Entry 8OTV (X-ray diffraction, 1.82 A resolution); this record covers chains A and B.

# Chain A (and B)
Protein: Uridine diphosphate glucose pyrophosphatase NUDT14
From: Homo sapiens
Notes: EC 3.6.1.45; chain B of this document is another copy of the same molecule, construct and numbering; everything in this record applies to it too
UniProt: O95848 (NUD14_HUMAN); residues 1-222 here = UniProt positions 1-222
Amino-acid sequence (223 residues; row label = number of the first residue in the row; numbering starts at 0):
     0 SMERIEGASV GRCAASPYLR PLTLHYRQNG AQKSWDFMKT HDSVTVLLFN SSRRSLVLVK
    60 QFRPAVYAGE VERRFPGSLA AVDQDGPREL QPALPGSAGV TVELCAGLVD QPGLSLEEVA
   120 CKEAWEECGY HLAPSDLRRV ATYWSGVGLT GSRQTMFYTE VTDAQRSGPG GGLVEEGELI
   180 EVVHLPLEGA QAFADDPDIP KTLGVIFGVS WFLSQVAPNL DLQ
Not modelled in the structure: 83-85, 173-177, 220-222 (chain B: 0, 169-177, 221-222)
Construct notes: expression tag (0)
Residues lining bound ligands:
  - W0O (1-(1-methylpiperidin-4-yl)-3-(4-phenoxyphenyl)pyrazolo[3,4-d]pyrimidin-4-amine), molecule 1: Tyr-17, Arg-62, Ala-105, Gly-106, Leu-107
  - W0O, molecule 2: Ser-33, Trp-34, Asp-35, Val-146, Gly-147, Leu-148
Curated features (UniProtKB/Swiss-Prot):
  - motif: Pro-111 to Tyr-129 (Nudix box)
Reported in the primary citation:
  - binding site for W0O: Tyr-17, Trp-34, Asp-35, Leu-107

# Chain A / chain B interface
Pairs across the interface - 133 pairs, chain A then chain B:
  Ser-0(A) with Asn-28(B), hydrogen bond
  Met-1(A) with Gln-27(B), hydrogen bond (backbone-side chain)
  Arg-3(A) with Arg-26(B); Gln-27(B)
  Ile-4(A) with Tyr-25(B), hydrophobic; Arg-26(B); Gln-27(B)
  Glu-5(A) with Tyr-25(B); Arg-26(B), hydrogen bond (backbone-backbone)
  Gly-6(A) with His-24(B); Arg-26(B)
  Ala-7(A) with His-24(B)
  Ser-8(A) with Thr-22(B); Leu-23(B); His-24(B), hydrogen bond (backbone-backbone)
  Val-9(A) with Thr-22(B)
  Gly-10(A) with Leu-21(B); Thr-22(B), hydrogen bond (backbone-backbone)
  Arg-11(A) with Pro-20(B)
  Cys-12(A) with Pro-20(B), hydrogen bond (backbone-backbone); Leu-21(B); Thr-22(B), hydrogen bond; Asp-35(B)
  Ser-15(A) with Asp-35(B), hydrogen bond
  Tyr-17(A) with Leu-148(B)
  Leu-18(A) with Asp-35(B); Phe-36(B); Leu-148(B), hydrophobic
  Pro-20(A) with Cys-12(B); Met-37(B), hydrophobic
  Leu-21(A) with Gly-10(B); Cys-12(B); Leu-78(B)
  Thr-22(A) with Ser-8(B); Val-9(B); Gly-10(B), hydrogen bond (backbone-backbone); Cys-12(B)
  Leu-23(A) with Ser-8(B); Pro-63(B), hydrophobic; Tyr-66(B), hydrophobic
  His-24(A) with Gly-6(B); Ala-7(B); Ser-8(B), hydrogen bond (backbone-backbone); Pro-86(B)
  Tyr-25(A) with Glu-5(B); Phe-61(B), hydrophobic; Pro-63(B)
  Arg-26(A) with Arg-3(B); Ile-4(B); Glu-5(B), hydrogen bond (backbone-backbone)
  Gln-27(A) with Met-1(B), hydrogen bond (side chain-backbone); Arg-3(B); Ile-4(B); Phe-61(B)
  Asn-28(A) with Met-1(B), hydrogen bond (side chain-backbone); Glu-2(B); Arg-3(B), hydrogen bond (backbone-backbone)
  Trp-34(A) with Arg-62(B); Pro-63(B), hydrophobic
  Asp-35(A) with Cys-12(B); Ser-15(B), hydrogen bond; Tyr-17(B)
  Phe-36(A) with Leu-18(B); Ala-64(B), hydrophobic; Ala-67(B), hydrophobic
  Met-37(A) with Leu-18(B), hydrophobic; Met-37(B), hydrophobic
  Lys-38(A) with Leu-78(B), hydrogen bond (side chain-backbone)
  Asp-41(A) with Arg-72(B), salt bridge
  Phe-61(A) with Tyr-25(B), hydrophobic; Gln-27(B)
  Arg-62(A) with Trp-34(B); Val-146(B)
  Pro-63(A) with Leu-23(B), hydrophobic; Tyr-25(B); Trp-34(B), hydrophobic
  Ala-64(A) with Phe-36(B), hydrophobic; Thr-149(B); Gly-150(B)
  Val-65(A) with Trp-143(B)
  Tyr-66(A) with Leu-23(B), hydrophobic
  Ala-67(A) with Phe-36(B), hydrophobic
  Glu-69(A) with Trp-143(B)
  Arg-72(A) with Asp-41(B), salt bridge; Trp-143(B); Arg-152(B)
  Leu-78(A) with Arg-19(B), hydrogen bond (backbone-side chain)
  Ala-80(A) with Arg-19(B)
  Val-81(A) with Arg-19(B); Leu-21(B), hydrophobic
  Glu-102(A) with Val-146(B)
  Ala-140(A) with Ile-205(B), hydrophobic
  Thr-141(A) with Ile-205(B)
  Tyr-142(A) with Lys-200(B); Thr-201(B); Leu-202(B), hydrophobic; Ile-205(B), hydrophobic
  Trp-143(A) with Val-65(B); Glu-69(B); Pro-199(B); Lys-200(B), hydrogen bond (backbone-backbone); Thr-201(B)
  Val-146(A) with Arg-62(B); Ala-64(B); Val-65(B), hydrophobic; Glu-102(B); Thr-201(B)
  Leu-148(A) with Leu-18(B), hydrophobic; Thr-39(B); Ala-64(B)
  Thr-149(A) with Ala-64(B)
  Gly-150(A) with Ala-64(B); Val-65(B); Gly-68(B)
  Arg-152(A) with Arg-72(B)
  Pro-199(A) with Trp-143(B)
  Lys-200(A) with Tyr-142(B); Trp-143(B), hydrogen bond (backbone-backbone)
  Thr-201(A) with Tyr-142(B); Trp-143(B); Val-146(B)
  Leu-202(A) with Tyr-142(B), hydrophobic; Leu-202(B), hydrophobic; Gly-203(B); Phe-206(B), hydrophobic
  Gly-203(A) with Leu-202(B)
  Ile-205(A) with Ala-140(B), hydrophobic; Tyr-142(B), hydrophobic; Phe-206(B), hydrophobic
  Phe-206(A) with Leu-202(B), hydrophobic; Ile-205(B), hydrophobic; Phe-206(B), hydrophobic
  Ser-209(A) with Phe-206(B)
Also at the interface, not in a pair above, chain A (70 interface residues in all): Pro-16, Gly-29, Thr-39, Gly-68, Ala-79, Asp-82, Leu-89, Thr-100, Gly-147, Leu-178
Also at the interface, not in a pair above, chain B (68 interface residues in all): Arg-11, Pro-16, Lys-38, Ala-79, Leu-89, Thr-100, Thr-141, Gly-145, Gly-147, Ser-209

# In short
70 residues of chain A face 68 of chain B across their interface; the contacts include 19 hydrogen bonds and 2
salt bridges. Polar pairs include Asp-41(A)/Arg-72(B), Ser-0(A)/Asn-28(B) and Met-1(A)/Gln-27(B). Bound to
chain A: compound W0O. From the paper: a binding site for W0O at Tyr-17(A), Trp-34(A) and Asp-35(A) among
others.
Both chains are Uridine diphosphate glucose pyrophosphatase NUDT14 (Homo sapiens). Entry 8OTV (Crystal
structure of NUDT14 complexed with novel compound) was determined by X-ray diffraction together with 8RDZ and
8RIY from the same study.
